1A3D - chain A; structure by X-ray diffraction, 1.80 A resolution.

== Chain A ==
Protein: Phospholipase A2
From: Naja naja
Notes: EC 3.1.1.4
UniProt: P15445 (PA2_NAJNA); residues 1-119 here = UniProt positions 1-119
Amino-acid sequence (119 residues; each row starts with the number of its first residue):
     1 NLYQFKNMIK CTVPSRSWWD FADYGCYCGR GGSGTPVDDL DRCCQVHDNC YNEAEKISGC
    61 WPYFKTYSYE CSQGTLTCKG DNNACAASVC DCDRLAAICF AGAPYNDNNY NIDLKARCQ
Swiss-Prot annotation at these positions:
  - active site: H47, D93
  - binding site (Ca(2+)): Y27, G29, G31, D48
Disulfide bonds: C11-C71, C26-C118, C28-C44, C43-C99, C50-C92, C60-C85, C78-C90
Ion coordination: Na+ near D39 (its only coordinating residue here)

== Summary ==
From UniProt: active-site residues H47 and D93 and 4 Ca2+-binding residues.
Chain A is Phospholipase A2 (Naja naja); the structure, Phospholipase A2 (PLA2) from naja naja venom, was
determined by X-ray diffraction, deposited together with 1A3F.
